6XDD - chains A and B; structure by X-ray diffraction, 2.40 A resolution.

Chain A (and B):
Molecule: Serine/threonine-protein kinase/endoribonuclease IRE1
Source organism: Homo sapiens
Notes: EC 2.7.11.1, 3.1.26.-; chain B of this document is another copy of the same molecule, construct and numbering; everything in this record applies to it too
UniProtKB: O75460 (ERN1_HUMAN); numbering as in UniProt (aligned over 547-977)
Sequence (434 residues; each row starts with the number of its first residue):
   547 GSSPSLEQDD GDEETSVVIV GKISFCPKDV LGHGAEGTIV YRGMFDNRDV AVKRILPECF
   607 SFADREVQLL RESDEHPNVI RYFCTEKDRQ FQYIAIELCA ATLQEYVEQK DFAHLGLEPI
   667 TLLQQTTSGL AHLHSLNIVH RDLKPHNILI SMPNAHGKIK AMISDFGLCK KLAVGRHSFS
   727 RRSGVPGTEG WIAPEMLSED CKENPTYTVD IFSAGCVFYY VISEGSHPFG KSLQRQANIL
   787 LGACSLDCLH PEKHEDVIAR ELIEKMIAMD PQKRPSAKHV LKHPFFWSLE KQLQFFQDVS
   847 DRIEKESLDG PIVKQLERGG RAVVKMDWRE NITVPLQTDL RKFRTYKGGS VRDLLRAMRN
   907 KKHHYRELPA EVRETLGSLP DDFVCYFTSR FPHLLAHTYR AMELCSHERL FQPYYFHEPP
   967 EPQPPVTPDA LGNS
Not modelled in the structure: 547-559, 964-980
Modified positions: Ser724 (phosphoserine; SEP); Ser726 (phosphoserine; SEP); Ser729 (phosphoserine; SEP)
Construct notes: expression tag (978-980)
Ligand contacts: G-3053 (N97; 4-[(trans-4-aminocyclohexyl)amino]-N-(6-chloro-3-{[(2,5-difluorophenyl)sulfonyl]amino}-2-fluorophenyl)thieno[3,2-d]pyrimidine-7-carboxamide): Leu577, Val586, Ala597, Val598, Lys599, Ile601, Ala609, Glu612, Val613, Leu616, Ile640, Ile642, Glu643, Leu644, Cys645, Ala646, Ala647, Thr648, Glu651, Leu695, Ser710, Asp711, Phe712, Gly713
Swiss-Prot annotation at these positions:
  - region: Asn906, Lys907 (Interacts with hydroxy-aryl-aldehyde inhibitors)
  - active site: Asp688 (Proton acceptor)
  - binding site (ATP): Leu577 to Ile585, Lys599, Glu643 to Cys645, Lys690 to Asn693, Asp711
  - site: Tyr892 (Interacts with hydroxy-aryl-aldehyde inhibitors)
  - modified residue: Ser724 (Phosphoserine), Ser729 (Phosphoserine), Thr973 (Phosphothreonine)
  - natural variant: Arg635 (R635W: In a gastric adenocarcinoma sample), Ser769 (S769F: In a glioblastoma multiforme sample), Pro830 (P830L: In an ovarian serous carcinoma sample)
  - mutagenesis: Lys599 (K599A: Loss of autophosphorylation and of endoribonuclease activity. Inhibition of growth arrest)

Chain A / chain B interface:
Residue-residue contacts - 43 pairs, chain A then chain B:
  Lys568(A) with Thr631(B); Glu632(B)
  Asp592(A) with Arg617(B), salt bridge; Tyr628(B), hydrogen bond
  Arg594(A) with Arg617(B); Tyr628(B)
  Arg617(A) with Asp592(B), salt bridge; Arg594(B)
  Asp620(A) with Arg594(B), salt bridge; Arg627(B), salt bridge
  Glu621(A) with Glu643(B); Lys706(B), salt bridge
  Arg627(A) with Glu621(B), salt bridge; Arg627(B); Tyr628(B), hydrogen bond (side chain-backbone)
  Tyr628(A) with Asp592(B), hydrogen bond; Arg594(B); Arg627(B)
  Phe629(A) with Asp592(B)
  Thr631(A) with Lys568(B)
  Ser681(A) with His702(B), hydrogen bond
  Leu682(A) with Ala701(B), hydrophobic
  Asn700(A) with Asp620(B)
  Ala701(A) with Asp620(B), hydrogen bond (backbone-side chain); Leu682(B), hydrophobic
  His702(A) with Ser681(B), hydrogen bond (side chain-backbone)
  Lys706(A) with Glu621(B), salt bridge
  Glu836(A) with Arg955(B), salt bridge
  Asp847(A) with His909(B), salt bridge
  Arg848(A) with Arg912(B)
  Lys851(A) with Glu913(B)
  Arg905(A) with Arg905(B); His909(B)
  His909(A) with Asp847(B), salt bridge; Arg905(B), hydrogen bond
  Arg912(A) with Arg848(B)
  Glu913(A) with Lys851(B)
  Leu925(A) with Arg955(B)
  Pro926(A) with Arg955(B)
  Glu954(A) with Arg912(B), salt bridge
  Arg955(A) with Glu836(B), salt bridge; Leu925(B); Pro926(B)
Interface residues without a listed pair, chain A (32 interface residues in all): Phe591, Asn593, Cys630, Glu632
Interface residues without a listed pair, chain B (31 interface residues in all): Phe591, Asn593, Phe629, Cys630

Overview:
32 residues of chain A and 31 residues of chain B are in contact, with 7 hydrogen bonds and 12 salt bridges.
Among the polar pairs are Asp592(A)-Arg617(B), Asp620(A)-Arg594(B) and Asp620(A)-Arg627(B). Ligands of chain
A: G-3053.
Both chains are Serine/threonine-protein kinase/endoribonuclease IRE1 (Homo sapiens). Entry 6XDD (Crystal
structure of IRE1 in complex with G-3053) was determined by X-ray diffraction, deposited together with 6XDB
and 6XDF.
